PDB entry 6PW9 | electron microscopy, 4.03 A resolution (low resolution: residue-level contacts below are approximate; hydrogen-bond / salt-bridge calls are withheld) | chains C and D of the 4 polymer chains in the assembly

[Chain C]
Molecule: N-alpha-acetyltransferase 10
Organism: Homo sapiens
Notes: EC 2.3.1.255
UniProtKB: P41227 (NAA10_HUMAN); residue numbers follow UniProt; this construct covers 1-235
Sequence (236 residues; row label = number of the first residue in the row; numbering starts at 0):
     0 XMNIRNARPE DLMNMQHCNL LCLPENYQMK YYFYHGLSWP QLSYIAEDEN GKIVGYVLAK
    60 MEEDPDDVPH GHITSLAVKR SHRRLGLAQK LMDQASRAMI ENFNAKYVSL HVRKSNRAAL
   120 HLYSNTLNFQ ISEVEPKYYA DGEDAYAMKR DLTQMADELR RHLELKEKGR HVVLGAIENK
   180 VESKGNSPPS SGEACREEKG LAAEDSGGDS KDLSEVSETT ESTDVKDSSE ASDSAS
Unresolved in the structure: 161-235
Construct notes: acetylation (0)
Modified positions: ACE (acetyl group) at position 0
Residues lining bound ligands:
  - acetyl coenzyme A (ACO): Leu-22, Thr-73, Ser-74, Leu-75, Val-77, Lys-78, Arg-79, Arg-82, Arg-83, Leu-84, Gly-85, Leu-86, Ala-87, Gln-88, His-110, Val-111, Ala-117, Ala-118, His-120, Leu-121, Tyr-122, Thr-125, Tyr-138
  - inositol hexakisphosphate (IHP): His-16, Leu-20, Lys-51, Lys-78, His-81
UniProt features mapped onto this chain:
  - modified residue: Met-1 (N-acetylmethionine), Lys-136 (N6-acetyllysine), Ser-182 (Phosphoserine), Ser-186 (Phosphoserine), Ser-205 (Phosphoserine), Ser-209 (Phosphoserine), Ser-213 (Phosphoserine), Ser-216 (Phosphoserine)
What the authors report for this chain:
  - conformationally variable residues: Arg-83, Arg-116
  - disease-associated variants - R83H: decreased catalytic activity (citing earlier work)

[Chain D]
Molecule: Huntingtin-interacting protein K
Organism: Homo sapiens
UniProtKB: Q9NX55 (HYPK_HUMAN); residues 1-129 here = UniProt positions 1-129
Sequence (129 residues; each row starts with the number of its first residue):
     1 MRRRGEIDMA TEGDVELELE TETSGPERPP EKPRKHDSGA ADLERVTDYA EEKEIQSSNL
    61 ETAMSVIGDR RSREQKAKQE REKELAKVTI KKEDLELIMT EMEISRAAAE RSLREHMGNV
   121 VEALIALTN
Unresolved in the structure: 1-34

[How chain C and chain D interact]
Contacting residue pairs (11):
  Glu-24(C) with His-36(D); Ser-38(D)
  Tyr-26(C) with His-36(D)
  Lys-29(C) with Leu-43(D)
  Tyr-30(C) with Asp-42(D)
  Tyr-33(C) with Asp-42(D); Arg-45(D); Val-46(D)
  His-34(C) with Asp-42(D)
  Tyr-137(C) with Lys-35(D); His-36(D)
Other interface residues (no listed pair), chain C (9 interface residues in all): Lys-59, Lys-136

[In short]
The interface between chain C and chain D involves 9 residues on one side and 7 on the other. Chain C binds
inositol hexakisphosphate and acetyl coenzyme A. The paper reports that R83H of chain C reduces catalytic
activity; conformational variability at Arg-83(C) and Arg-116(C).
Chain C is N-alpha-acetyltransferase 10 and chain D is Huntingtin-interacting protein K, both from Homo
sapiens; the structure, Cryo-EM structure of human NatE/HYPK complex, was determined by electron microscopy
together with 6PPL from the same study.
